Entry 7F8S (X-ray diffraction, 2.63 A resolution); this record covers chain A.

[Chain A]
Name: Dehydroascorbate reductase
Organism: Cenchrus americanus
Notes: EC 1.8.5.1
UniProtKB: U5XYA0 (U5XYA0_CENAM); residue numbers follow UniProt; this construct covers 1-213
Chain sequence (233 residues; row label = number of the first residue in the row; numbers below 1 keep their minus sign (Met-19 is residue -19)):
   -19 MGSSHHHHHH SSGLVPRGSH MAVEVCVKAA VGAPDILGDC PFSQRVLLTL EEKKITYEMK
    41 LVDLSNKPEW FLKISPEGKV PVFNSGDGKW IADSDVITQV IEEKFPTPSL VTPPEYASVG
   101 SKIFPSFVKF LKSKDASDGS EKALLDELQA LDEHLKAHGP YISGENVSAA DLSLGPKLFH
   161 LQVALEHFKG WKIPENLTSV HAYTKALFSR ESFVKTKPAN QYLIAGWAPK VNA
Unresolved in the structure: -19 to 0, 212-213
Sequence notes: initiating methionine (-19); expression tag (-18 to 0)
Modified positions: Cys20 (S-hydroxycysteine; CSO)
From the paper describing this entry:
  - catalytic residues: Cys20
  - mutagenesis - K8A: decreased binding to DHA
  - mutagenesis - K8A: unchanged binding to GSH
  - mutagenesis - K8A: decreased catalytic activity on DHA
  - mutagenesis - D19A: unchanged binding to DHA
  - mutagenesis - D19A: increased binding to GSH
  - mutagenesis - D19A: abolished catalytic activity on DHA
  - post-translational modification sites: Cys20

[In short]
From the paper: the catalytic residue Cys20; K8A reduces binding to DHA.
Chain A is Dehydroascorbate reductase (Cenchrus americanus); the structure, Pennisetum glaucum (Pearl millet)
dehydroascorbate reductase (DHAR) with catalytic cysteine (Cy20) in sulphenic and sulfinic acid ..., was
determined by X-ray diffraction, deposited together with 7F8R.
